PDB entry 8ZP7 | electron microscopy, 3.00 A resolution | chains A and K of the 12 polymer chains in the assembly

# Chain A
Molecule: 61-nt RNA strand
Sequence (61 nucleotides; numbered -7 to 53; the number before each row is that of its first residue; numbers below 1 keep their minus sign (G-7 is residue -7)):
    -7 GUGAACCGGAUUGCCGUCAGGAAAUUAGGUGCGCUUAGCAGUAUUCCCCA
    43 CGCAUGUGGGG
Disordered / not traced: 46, 53

# Chain K
Protein: CRISPR system Cascade subunit CasC
Source organism: Candidatus Cloacimonetes bacterium ADurb.Bin088
Reference sequence: A0A1V6F8B5 (A0A1V6F8B5_9BACT); residue numbers follow UniProt; this construct covers 1-378
Chain sequence (378 residues; numbered 1 to 378; the number before each row is that of its first residue):
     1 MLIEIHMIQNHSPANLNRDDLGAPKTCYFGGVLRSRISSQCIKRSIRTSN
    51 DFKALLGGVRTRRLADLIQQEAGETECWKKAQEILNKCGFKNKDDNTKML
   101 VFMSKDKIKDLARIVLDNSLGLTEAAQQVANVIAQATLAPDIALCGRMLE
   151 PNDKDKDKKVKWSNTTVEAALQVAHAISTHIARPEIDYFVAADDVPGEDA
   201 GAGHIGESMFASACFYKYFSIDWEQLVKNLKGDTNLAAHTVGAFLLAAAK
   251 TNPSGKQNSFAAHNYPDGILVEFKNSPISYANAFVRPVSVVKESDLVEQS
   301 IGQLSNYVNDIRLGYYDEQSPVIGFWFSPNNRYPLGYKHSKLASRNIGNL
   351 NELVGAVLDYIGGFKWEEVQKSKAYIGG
Disordered / not traced: 191-207, 257-262, 374-378

# Chain A / chain K interface
Pairs across the interface (27):
  U27(A) - Met148(K)  sugar contact
  U27(A) - Thr166(K)  sugar contact
  U28(A) - Arg60(K)  hydrogen bond to the sugar
  U28(A) - Cys145(K)  phosphate contact
  U28(A) - Arg147(K)  sugar contact
  U28(A) - Met148(K)  hydrogen bond to the base
  U28(A) - Ala169(K)  phosphate contact
  A29(A) - Gln40(K)  sugar contact
  A29(A) - Lys43(K)  salt bridge to the phosphate
  A29(A) - Arg60(K)  sugar contact
  A29(A) - Cys145(K)  phosphate contact
  G30(A) - Gln40(K)  phosphate contact
  G30(A) - Cys41(K)  hydrogen bond to the sugar
  G30(A) - Arg44(K)  salt bridge to the phosphate
  C31(A) - Asn17(K)  hydrogen bond to the phosphate
  C31(A) - Arg18(K)  hydrogen bond to the sugar
  C31(A) - Asp19(K)  hydrogen bond to the sugar
  C31(A) - Asp20(K)  base contact
  C31(A) - Lys25(K)  salt bridge to the phosphate
  C31(A) - Ser38(K)  phosphate contact
  C31(A) - Gln40(K)  phosphate contact
  A32(A) - Leu16(K)  phosphate contact
  A32(A) - Asn17(K)  phosphate contact
  A32(A) - Arg18(K)  salt bridge to the phosphate
  G33(A) - Ser254(K)  phosphate contact
  G33(A) - Gly255(K)  hydrogen bond to the phosphate
  G33(A) - Lys256(K)  base contact
Other interface residues (no listed pair), chain K (22 interface residues in all): Thr48, Gly146

# Overview
7 residues of chain A and 22 residues of chain K are in contact, with 7 hydrogen bonds and 4 salt bridges.
Polar pairs include U28(A)-Met148(K), U28(A)-Arg60(K) and G30(A)-Cys41(K).
Here chain A is a 61-nt RNA strand and chain K is CRISPR system Cascade subunit CasC (Candidatus Cloacimonetes
bacterium ADurb.Bin088). Entry 8ZP7 (Cryo-EM structure of Cas5-HNH Cascade bound with sDNA, Conf1) was
determined by electron microscopy (same publication as 8ZM3, 8ZOL, 8ZP9 and 9JXS).
